PDB entry 8PMV | X-ray diffraction, 2.10 A resolution | chains A and B of the 3 polymer chains in the assembly

Chain A:
Molecule: BarH-like 2 homeobox protein
Organism: Homo sapiens
Reference sequence: Q9NY43 (BARH2_HUMAN); numbering as in UniProt (aligned over 231-292)
Amino-acid sequence (62 residues; numbered 231 to 292; the number before each row is that of its first residue):
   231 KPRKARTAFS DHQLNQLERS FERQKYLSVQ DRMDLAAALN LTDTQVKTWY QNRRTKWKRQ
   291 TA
UniProt features mapped onto this chain:
  - DNA-binding region: Pro-232 to Thr-291 (Homeobox)
What the authors report for this chain:
  - binding site for the 12-nt DNA strand: Asn-282, Thr-285
  - mutagenesis - T278I, T278V: unchanged binding to TAAAC

Chain B:
Molecule: 12-nt DNA strand
Sequence (12 nucleotides; numbered 1 to 12; the number before each row is that of its first residue):
     1 CGCTAAGCGG TT

Chain A / chain B interface:
Contacting residue pairs - 15 pairs, chain A then chain B:
  Arg-233(A) with DG7(B), phosphate contact
  Lys-234(A) with DA6(B), phosphate contact; DG7(B), hydrogen bond to the phosphate
  Ala-235(A) with DA6(B), phosphate contact
  Arg-236(A) with DT4(B), hydrogen bond to the base; DA5(B), hydrogen bond to the sugar; DA6(B), sugar contact
  Thr-237(A) with DA5(B), hydrogen bond to the phosphate; DA6(B), hydrogen bond to the phosphate
  Phe-239(A) with DA5(B), phosphate contact
  Thr-278(A) with DA6(B), base contact
  Trp-279(A) with DA5(B), phosphate contact
  Asn-282(A) with DA5(B), base contact; DA6(B), hydrogen bond to the base
  Lys-286(A) with DT4(B), salt bridge to the phosphate
Other interface residues (no listed pair), chain A (13 interface residues in all): Pro-232, Leu-244, Gln-275
Other interface residues (no listed pair), chain B (5 interface residues in all): DC3

Summary:
Chain A and chain B form an interface of 13 and 5 residues respectively; the contacts include 6 hydrogen bonds
and 1 salt bridge. Polar pairs include Arg-236(A)/DT4(B), Asn-282(A)/DA6(B) and Arg-236(A)/DA5(B). From the
paper: a binding site for the 12-nt DNA strand at Asn-282(A) and Thr-285(A); T278I and T278V of chain A leave
binding to TAAAC unchanged.
Chain A is BarH-like 2 homeobox protein (Homo sapiens) and chain B is a 12-nt DNA strand; the structure,
transcription factor BARHL2 bound to TAAGC DNA sequence, was determined by X-ray diffraction, deposited
together with 7Z5I, 7Z5K, 8PM5, 8PM7, 8PMC, 8PMF and 4 further entries.
